Entry 5J1W (X-ray diffraction, 2.42 A resolution); this record covers chain A.

[Chain A]
Molecule: Dual specificity protein kinase CLK1
Organism: Homo sapiens
Notes: EC 2.7.12.1
Reference sequence: P49759 (CLK1_HUMAN); residues 148-484 here = UniProt positions 148-484
Chain sequence (339 residues; numbered -1 to 484; 147 numbers in that range are skipped by the numbering (no residue carries them; nothing is unmodelled there); the number before each row is that of its first residue; numbers below 1 keep their minus sign (Ser-1 is residue -1)):
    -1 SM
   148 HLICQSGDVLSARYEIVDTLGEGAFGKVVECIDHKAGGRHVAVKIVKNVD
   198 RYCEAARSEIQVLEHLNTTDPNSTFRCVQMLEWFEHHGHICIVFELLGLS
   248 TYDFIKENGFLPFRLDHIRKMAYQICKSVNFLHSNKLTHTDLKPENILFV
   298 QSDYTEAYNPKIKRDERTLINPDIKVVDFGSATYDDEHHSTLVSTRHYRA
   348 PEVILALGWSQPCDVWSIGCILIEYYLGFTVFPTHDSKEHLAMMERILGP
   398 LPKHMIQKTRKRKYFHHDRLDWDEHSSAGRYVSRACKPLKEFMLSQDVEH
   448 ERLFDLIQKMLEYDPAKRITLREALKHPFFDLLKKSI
Unresolved in the structure: 484
Differences from the reference sequence: expression tag (-1 to 0); conflict Ala432 (Arg in P49759)
Swiss-Prot annotation at these positions:
  - active site: Asp288 (Proton acceptor)
  - binding site (ATP): Leu167 to Val175, Lys191
Ligand contacts: 6FB (pyrido[3,4-g]quinazolin-2-amine): Leu167, Val175, Ala189, Lys191, Glu206, Val225, Phe241, Glu242, Leu243, Leu244, Gly245, Leu295, Val324, Asp325
What the authors report for this chain:
  - binding site for 6FB: Val175, Lys191, Leu244, Leu295, Val324

[Summary]
Chain A binds compound 6FB. Curated annotation (UniProt) lists active-site residue Asp288 and 10 ATP-binding
residues. From the paper: a binding site for 6FB at Val175, Lys191 and Leu244 among others.
Chain A is Dual specificity protein kinase CLK1 (Homo sapiens); the structure, Crystal structure of human CLK1
in complex with pyrido[3,4-g]quinazoline derivative ZW31 (compound 14), was determined by X-ray diffraction,
deposited together with 5J1V.
